5ZGN - chains B and G of the 8 polymer chains in the assembly; structure by X-ray diffraction, 2.24 A resolution.

== Chain B ==
Name: KacA
Organism: Klebsiella pneumoniae subsp. pneumoniae HS11286
Reference sequence: A0A0H3GLZ1 (A0A0H3GLZ1_KLEPH); numbering as in UniProt (aligned over 2-88)
Chain sequence (88 residues; row label = number of the first residue in the row):
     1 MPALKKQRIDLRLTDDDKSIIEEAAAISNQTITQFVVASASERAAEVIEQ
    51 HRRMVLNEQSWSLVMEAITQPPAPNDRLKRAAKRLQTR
Unresolved in the structure: 1-4, 87-88
Sequence notes: initiating methionine (1)
Modified / non-standard residues: Mse-1 (selenomethionine); Mse-54 (selenomethionine; parent Met); Mse-65 (selenomethionine; parent Met)

== Chain G ==
Molecule: 27-nt DNA strand
Sequence (27 nucleotides; numbered 1 to 27; the number before each row is that of its first residue):
     1 AAATGTACGGTTATTAACCGTACATGA

== Chain B / chain G interface ==
Residue-residue contacts - 8 pairs, chain B then chain G:
  Arg-8(B) with DC8(G), base contact; DG9(G), hydrogen bond to the base
  Asp-10(B) with DT6(G), base contact; DA7(G), base contact; DC8(G), hydrogen bond to the base
  Arg-12(B) with DT4(G), base contact; DG5(G), hydrogen bond to the base; DT6(G), base contact
Interface residues without a listed pair, chain B (4 interface residues in all): Leu-11

== Summary ==
Chain B and chain G form an interface of 4 and 6 residues respectively, with 3 hydrogen bonds. Polar pairs
include Arg-8(B)/DG9(G), Asp-10(B)/DC8(G) and Arg-12(B)/DG5(G).
Chain B is KacA (Klebsiella pneumoniae subsp. pneumoniae HS11286) and chain G is a 27-nt DNA strand; the
structure, The crystal structure of KacTA-DNA complex, was determined by X-ray diffraction.
